PDB entry 7DL2 | electron microscopy, 4.40 A resolution (low resolution: residue-level contacts below are approximate; hydrogen-bond / salt-bridge calls are withheld) | chains D and C of the 6 polymer chains in the assembly

Chain D (and C):
Name: Hamartin
Organism: Homo sapiens
Notes: chain C of this document is another copy of the same molecule, construct and numbering; everything in this record applies to it too
Reference sequence: Q92574 (TSC1_HUMAN); residue numbers follow UniProt; this construct covers 1-1164
Chain sequence (1164 residues; each row starts with the number of its first residue):
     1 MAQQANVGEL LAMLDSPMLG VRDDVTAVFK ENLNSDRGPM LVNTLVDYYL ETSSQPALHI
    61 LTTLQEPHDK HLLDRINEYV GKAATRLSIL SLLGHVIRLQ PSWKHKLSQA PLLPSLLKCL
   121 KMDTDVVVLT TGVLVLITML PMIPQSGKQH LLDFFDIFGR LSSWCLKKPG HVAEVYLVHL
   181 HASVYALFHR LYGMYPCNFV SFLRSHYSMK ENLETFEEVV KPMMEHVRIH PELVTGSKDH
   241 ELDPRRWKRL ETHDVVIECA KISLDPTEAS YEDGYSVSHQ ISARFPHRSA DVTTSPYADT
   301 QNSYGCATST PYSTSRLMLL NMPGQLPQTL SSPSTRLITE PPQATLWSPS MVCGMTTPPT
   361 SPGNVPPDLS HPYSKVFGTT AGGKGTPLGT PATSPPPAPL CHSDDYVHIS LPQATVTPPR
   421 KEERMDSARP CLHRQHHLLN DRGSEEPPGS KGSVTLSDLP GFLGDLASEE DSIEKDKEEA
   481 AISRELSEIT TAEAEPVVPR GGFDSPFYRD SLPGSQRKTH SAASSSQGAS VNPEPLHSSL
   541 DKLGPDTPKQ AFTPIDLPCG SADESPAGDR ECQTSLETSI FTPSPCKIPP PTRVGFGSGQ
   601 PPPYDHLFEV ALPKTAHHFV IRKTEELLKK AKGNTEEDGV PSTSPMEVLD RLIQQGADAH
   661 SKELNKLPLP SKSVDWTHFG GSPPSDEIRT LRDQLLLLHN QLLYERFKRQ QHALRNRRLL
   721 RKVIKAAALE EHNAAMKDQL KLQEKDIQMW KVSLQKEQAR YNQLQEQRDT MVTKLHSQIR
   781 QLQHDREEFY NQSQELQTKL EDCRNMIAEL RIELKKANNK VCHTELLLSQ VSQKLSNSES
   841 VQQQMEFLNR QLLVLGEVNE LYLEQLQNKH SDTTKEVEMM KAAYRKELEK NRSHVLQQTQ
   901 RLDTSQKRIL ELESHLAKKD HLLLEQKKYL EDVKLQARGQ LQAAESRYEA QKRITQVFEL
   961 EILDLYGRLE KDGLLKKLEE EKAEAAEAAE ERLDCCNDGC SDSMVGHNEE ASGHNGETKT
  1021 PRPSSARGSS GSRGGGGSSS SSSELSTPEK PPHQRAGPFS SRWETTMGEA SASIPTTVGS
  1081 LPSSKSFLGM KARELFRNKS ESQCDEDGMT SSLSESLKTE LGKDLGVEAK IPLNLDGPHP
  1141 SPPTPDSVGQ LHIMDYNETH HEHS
Not modelled in the structure: 1-745, 972-1164 (chain C: 1-745, 970-1164)
UniProt features mapped onto this chain:
  - modified residue (Phosphoserine): Ser487, Ser505, Ser511, Ser521, Ser598, Ser1100
  - cross-link: Lys30 (Glycyl lysine isopeptide (Lys-Gly) (interchain with G-Cter in ubiquitin))
  - natural variant: Arg22 (R22W: In FCORD2), Glu51 (E51D: In TSC1; uncertain significance), Leu61 (L61R: In TSC1; uncertain significance), His68 (H68R: In a bladder tumor), Leu72 (L72P: In TSC1), Leu117 (L117P: In TSC1), Val126 (V126I: In TSC1; uncertain significance), Val128 (deletion: In TSC1), Gly132 (G132D: In TSC1; uncertain significance), Val133 (V133I: In TSC1; uncertain significance), Phe158 (F158C: In a bladder tumor; F158S: Found in a patient suspected of having tuberous sclerosis; uncertain significance), Cys165 to Ser1164 (deletion: In TSC1), 33 further natural variant entries in UniProt
  - mutagenesis: Lys30 (K30R: Severe reduction of PELI1-induced ubiquitination), Lys632 (K632R: Moderate reduction of PELI1-induced ubiquitination), Leu941 (L941A: Abolished interaction with TBC1D7; when associated with 965-A--A-969), Ile954 to Ile962 (Reduced interaction with TBC1D7 without affecting interaction with TSC2), Ile954 (I954A: Abolished interaction with TBC1D7), Phe958 (F958A: Abolished interaction with TBC1D7), Ile962 (I962A: Abolished interaction with TBC1D7), Leu965 to Leu969 (Slightly reduced interaction with TBC1D7 without affecting interaction with TSC2)

How chain D and chain C interact:
Residue-residue contacts (84):
  Gln844(D) - Val841(C)
  Gln844(D) - Met845(C)
  Phe847(D) - Leu848(C)
  Phe847(D) - Asn849(C)
  Phe847(D) - Leu852(C)
  Leu848(D) - Leu848(C)
  Gln851(D) - Gln851(C)
  Gln851(D) - Leu852(C)
  Gln851(D) - Leu855(C)
  Leu855(D) - Leu855(C)
  Glu857(D) - Asn859(C)
  Val858(D) - Leu855(C)
  Val858(D) - Tyr862(C)
  Leu861(D) - Asn859(C)
  Tyr862(D) - Tyr862(C)
  Gln865(D) - Gln865(C)
  Asn868(D) - Leu866(C)
  Asn868(D) - Lys869(C)
  Asn868(D) - His870(C)
  Lys869(D) - Gln865(C)
  Lys869(D) - Lys869(C)
  Met880(D) - Val877(C)
  Met880(D) - Lys881(C)
  Met880(D) - Tyr884(C)
  Lys881(D) - Met880(C)
  Lys881(D) - Tyr884(C)
  Tyr884(D) - Tyr884(C)
  Tyr884(D) - Leu888(C)
  Glu887(D) - Leu888(C)
  Glu887(D) - Arg892(C)
  Asn891(D) - Asn891(C)
  Asn891(D) - Arg892(C)
  Asn891(D) - Val895(C)
  Val895(D) - His894(C)
  Val895(D) - Val895(C)
  Val895(D) - Gln898(C)
  Gln898(D) - Val895(C)
  Gln898(D) - Gln898(C)
  Gln898(D) - Thr899(C)
  Gln898(D) - Leu902(C)
  Thr899(D) - Gln898(C)
  Arg901(D) - Leu902(C)
  Leu902(D) - Arg901(C)
  Leu902(D) - Leu902(C)
  Ser905(D) - Ser905(C)
  Ser905(D) - Gln906(C)
  Ser905(D) - Ile909(C)
  Arg908(D) - Glu913(C)
  Ile909(D) - Ser905(C)
  Ile909(D) - Arg908(C)
  Ile909(D) - Ile909(C)
  Leu912(D) - Ile909(C)
  Leu912(D) - Leu912(C)
  Leu912(D) - Leu916(C)
  Leu916(D) - Lys919(C)
  Asp920(D) - Lys919(C)
  Gln926(D) - Leu923(C)
  Gln926(D) - Gln926(C)
  Gln926(D) - Lys927(C)
  Gln926(D) - Leu930(C)
  Leu930(D) - Gln926(C)
  Leu930(D) - Tyr929(C)
  Leu930(D) - Leu930(C)
  Ala944(D) - Glu945(C)
  Glu945(D) - Ala944(C)
  Arg947(D) - Glu945(C)
  Arg947(D) - Tyr948(C)
  Tyr948(D) - Ala944(C)
  Tyr948(D) - Arg947(C)
  Gln951(D) - Tyr948(C)
  Gln951(D) - Gln951(C)
  Gln951(D) - Lys952(C)
  Gln951(D) - Thr955(C)
  Lys952(D) - Gln951(C)
  Ile954(D) - Thr955(C)
  Thr955(D) - Gln951(C)
  Thr955(D) - Thr955(C)
  Phe958(D) - Thr955(C)
  Glu959(D) - Phe958(C)
  Ile962(D) - Phe958(C)
  Ile962(D) - Ile962(C)
  Leu965(D) - Leu965(C)
  Leu965(D) - Tyr966(C)
  Tyr966(D) - Leu965(C)
Other interface residues (no listed pair), chain D (64 interface residues in all): Asp746, Glu757, Leu764, Met771, Gln778, Asp785, Lys816, Asn837, Ser840, Val841, Val854, Thr873, Lys875, Leu888, Glu913, His915, Lys919, Leu923, Lys927, Ala937, Leu941
Other interface residues (no listed pair), chain C (68 interface residues in all): Trp750, Tyr761, Arg768, Leu775, Leu782, Phe789, Val821, Ser838, Gln842, Leu863, Asp872, Thr873, Glu887, Asp920, Ala937, Gln940, Leu941, Glu959

In short:
Chain D and chain C form an interface of 64 and 68 residues respectively. Curated annotation (UniProt) lists
17 mutagenesis sites on chain D.
Both chains are Hamartin (Homo sapiens). Entry 7DL2 (Cryo-EM structure of human TSC complex) was determined by
electron microscopy.
